Entry 9R87 (electron microscopy, 3.60 A resolution); this record covers chains A1 and T of the 39 polymer chains in the assembly.

Chain A1 (and T):
Protein: Major vault protein
Organism: Homo sapiens
Notes: chain T of this document is another copy of the same molecule, construct and numbering; everything in this record applies to it too
UniProtKB: Q14764 (MVP_HUMAN); numbering as in UniProt (aligned over 1-893)
Sequence (893 residues; row label = number of the first residue in the row):
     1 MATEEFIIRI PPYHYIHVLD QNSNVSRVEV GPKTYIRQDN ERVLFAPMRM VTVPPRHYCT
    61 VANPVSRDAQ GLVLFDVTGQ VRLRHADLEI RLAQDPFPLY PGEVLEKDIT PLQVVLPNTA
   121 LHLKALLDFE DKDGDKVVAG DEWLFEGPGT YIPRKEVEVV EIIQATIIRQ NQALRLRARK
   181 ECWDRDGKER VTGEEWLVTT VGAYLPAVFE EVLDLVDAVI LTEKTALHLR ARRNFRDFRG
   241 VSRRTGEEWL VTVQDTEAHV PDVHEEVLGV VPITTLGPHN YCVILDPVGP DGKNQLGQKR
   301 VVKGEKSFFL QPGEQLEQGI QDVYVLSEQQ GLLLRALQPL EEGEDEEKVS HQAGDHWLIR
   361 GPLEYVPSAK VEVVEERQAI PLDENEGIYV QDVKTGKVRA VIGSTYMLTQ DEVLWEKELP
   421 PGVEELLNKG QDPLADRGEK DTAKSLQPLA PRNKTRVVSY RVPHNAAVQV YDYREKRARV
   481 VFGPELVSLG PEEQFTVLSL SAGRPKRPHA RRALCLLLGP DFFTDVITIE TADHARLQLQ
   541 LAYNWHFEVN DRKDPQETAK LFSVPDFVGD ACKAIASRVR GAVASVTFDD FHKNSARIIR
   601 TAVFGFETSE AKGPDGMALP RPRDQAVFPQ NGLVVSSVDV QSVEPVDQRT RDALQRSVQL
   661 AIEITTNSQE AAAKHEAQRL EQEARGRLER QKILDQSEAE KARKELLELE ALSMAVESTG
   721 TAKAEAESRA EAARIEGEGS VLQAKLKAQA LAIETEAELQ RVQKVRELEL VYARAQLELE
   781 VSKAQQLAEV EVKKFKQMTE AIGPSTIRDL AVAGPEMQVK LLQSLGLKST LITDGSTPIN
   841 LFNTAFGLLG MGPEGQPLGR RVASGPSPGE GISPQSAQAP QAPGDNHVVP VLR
Disordered / not traced: 1-768, 835-893 (chain T: 1-768, 827-893)
Curated features (UniProtKB/Swiss-Prot):
  - modified residue: Ala-2 (N-acetylalanine), Ser-445 (Phosphoserine)
  - cross-link (Glycyl lysine isopeptide (Lys-Gly)): Lys-444 (interchain with G-Cter in SUMO2), Lys-704 (interchain with G-Cter in SUMO2)

Interface between chain A1 and chain T:
Pairs across the interface (35):
  Glu-769(A1) / Tyr-772(T)  hydrogen bond
  Leu-770(A1) / Tyr-772(T)  hydrophobic
  Leu-770(A1) / Ala-775(T)  hydrophobic
  Ala-773(A1) / Leu-779(T)  hydrophobic
  Arg-774(A1) / Glu-778(T)  salt bridge
  Arg-774(A1) / Leu-779(T)
  Leu-777(A1) / Leu-779(T)  hydrophobic
  Leu-777(A1) / Ser-782(T)
  Leu-777(A1) / Lys-783(T)
  Glu-780(A1) / Lys-783(T)  salt bridge
  Val-781(A1) / Gln-786(T)
  Ala-784(A1) / Val-790(T)
  Gln-785(A1) / Val-790(T)
  Ala-788(A1) / Val-790(T)  hydrophobic
  Glu-789(A1) / Lys-793(T)  salt bridge
  Glu-791(A1) / Lys-794(T)  salt bridge
  Glu-791(A1) / Met-798(T)
  Val-792(A1) / Lys-794(T)
  Val-792(A1) / Gln-797(T)
  Phe-795(A1) / Met-798(T)  hydrophobic
  Phe-795(A1) / Ile-802(T)  hydrophobic
  Phe-795(A1) / Leu-825(T)
  Thr-799(A1) / Ile-802(T)
  Ile-802(A1) / Leu-825(T)  hydrophobic
  Pro-804(A1) / Ala-801(T)
  Pro-804(A1) / Ile-802(T)
  Pro-804(A1) / Thr-806(T)
  Ile-807(A1) / Leu-810(T)  hydrophobic
  Ile-807(A1) / Leu-825(T)  hydrophobic
  Arg-808(A1) / Asp-809(T)
  Leu-810(A1) / Met-817(T)
  Ala-811(A1) / Asp-809(T)
  Ala-811(A1) / Leu-810(T)  hydrophobic
  Ala-811(A1) / Ala-813(T)
  Pro-815(A1) / Val-812(T)
Interface residues without a listed pair, chain A1 (27 interface residues in all): Glu-778, Lys-794, Lys-796, Met-798, Val-812
Interface residues without a listed pair, chain T (24 interface residues in all): Gln-776, Leu-787, Gly-826

Overview:
27 residues of chain A1 and 24 residues of chain T are in contact, with 1 hydrogen bond and 4 salt bridges.
Polar contacts include Arg-774(A1)/Glu-778(T), Glu-780(A1)/Lys-783(T) and Glu-789(A1)/Lys-793(T).
Chain A1 and chain T are both Major vault protein (Homo sapiens); the structure, Cap of the vault protein from
Human Brain, was determined by electron microscopy (same publication as 9R86).
